6HV4 - chains S and T of the 28 polymer chains in the assembly; structure by X-ray diffraction, 3.00 A resolution.

# Chain S
Name: Proteasome subunit alpha type-6
From: Saccharomyces cerevisiae (strain ATCC 204508 / S288c)
Notes: EC 3.4.25.1
Reference sequence: P40302 (PSA6_YEAST); residues 0-233 here correspond to UniProt positions 1-234 (UniProt number = residue number + 1)
Amino-acid sequence (234 residues; row label = number of the first residue in the row; numbering starts at 0):
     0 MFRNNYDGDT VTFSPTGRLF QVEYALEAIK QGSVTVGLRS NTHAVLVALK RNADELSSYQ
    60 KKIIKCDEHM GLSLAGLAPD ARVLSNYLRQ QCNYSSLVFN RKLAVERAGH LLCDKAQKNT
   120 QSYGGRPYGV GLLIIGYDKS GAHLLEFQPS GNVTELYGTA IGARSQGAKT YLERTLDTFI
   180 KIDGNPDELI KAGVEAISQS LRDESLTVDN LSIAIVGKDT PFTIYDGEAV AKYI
Disordered / not traced: 0-2
Curated features (UniProtKB/Swiss-Prot):
  - modified residue: Ser13 (Phosphoserine)
  - cross-link: Lys190 (Glycyl lysine isopeptide (Lys-Gly) (interchain with G-Cter in ubiquitin))

# Chain T
Name: Probable proteasome subunit alpha type-7
From: Saccharomyces cerevisiae (strain ATCC 204508 / S288c)
Notes: EC 3.4.25.1
Reference sequence: P21242 (PSA7_YEAST); residues -3 to 284 here correspond to UniProt positions 1-288 (UniProt number = residue number + 4)
Amino-acid sequence (288 residues; numbered -3 to 284; the number before each row is that of its first residue; numbers below 1 keep their minus sign (Met-3 is residue -3)):
    -3 MTSIGTGYDL SNSVFSPDGR NFQVEYAVKA VENGTTSIGI KCNDGVVFAV EKLITSKLLV
    57 PQKNVKIQVV DRHIGCVYSG LIPDGRHLVN RGREEAASFK KLYKTPIPIP AFADRLGQYV
   117 QAHTLYNSVR PFGVSTIFGG VDKNGAHLYM LEPSGSYWGY KGAATGKGRQ SAKAELEKLV
   177 DHHPEGLSAR EAVKQAAKII YLAHEDNKEK DFELEISWCS LSETNGLHKF VKGDLLQEAI
   237 DFAQKEINGD DDEDEDDSDN VMSSDDENAP VATNANATTD QEGDIHLE
Disordered / not traced: -3 to 1, 245-284
Curated features (UniProtKB/Swiss-Prot):
  - modified residue: Thr-2 (N-acetylthreonine)

# Interface between chain S and chain T
Residue-residue contacts (63; chain S residue first):
  Asn4(S) - Leu6(T)
  Tyr5(S) - Asp5(T)  hydrogen bond
  Tyr5(S) - Leu6(T)  hydrophobic
  Thr9(S) - Arg126(T)
  Val10(S) - Gln19(T)
  Val10(S) - Asn123(T)
  Val10(S) - Ser124(T)
  Val10(S) - Val125(T)
  Val10(S) - Arg126(T)
  Thr11(S) - Leu6(T)
  Thr11(S) - Gln19(T)
  Phe12(S) - Gln19(T)
  Phe12(S) - Tyr22(T)
  Phe12(S) - Ala23(T)  hydrophobic
  Phe12(S) - Arg126(T)
  Phe12(S) - Pro127(T)
  Phe12(S) - Gly129(T)
  Ser13(S) - Tyr22(T)
  Pro14(S) - Tyr22(T)  hydrophobic
  Pro14(S) - Lys25(T)
  Thr15(S) - Lys25(T)
  Gly16(S) - Tyr22(T)
  Gly16(S) - Lys25(T)
  Gly16(S) - Ala26(T)
  Leu18(S) - Leu77(T)  hydrophobic
  Leu18(S) - Arg126(T)
  His109(S) - Arg82(T)
  Cys112(S) - Arg82(T)
  Asp113(S) - Arg82(T)  salt bridge
  Asp113(S) - Asn86(T)
  Gln116(S) - Pro79(T)
  Gln116(S) - Asp80(T)
  Gln116(S) - His83(T)  hydrogen bond
  Thr119(S) - Arg126(T)  hydrogen bond (backbone-side chain)
  Gln120(S) - His83(T)
  Gln120(S) - His119(T)
  Gln120(S) - Val125(T)
  Gln120(S) - Arg126(T)  hydrogen bond (backbone-backbone)
  Gln120(S) - Phe128(T)
  Ser121(S) - Ser124(T)
  Tyr122(S) - Ser124(T)  hydrogen bond (backbone-backbone)
  Ser149(S) - Pro79(T)
  Gly150(S) - Pro79(T)
  Asn151(S) - Ile78(T)
  Asn151(S) - Pro79(T)
  Thr153(S) - Leu55(T)
  Thr153(S) - Asn60(T)
  Glu154(S) - Val56(T)
  Glu154(S) - Lys59(T)
  Glu154(S) - Asn60(T)  hydrogen bond (backbone-side chain)
  Leu155(S) - Leu54(T)
  Leu155(S) - Leu55(T)
  Leu155(S) - Val56(T)
  Tyr156(S) - Leu54(T)  hydrogen bond (backbone-backbone)
  Tyr156(S) - Leu55(T)
  Tyr156(S) - Val56(T)
  Tyr156(S) - Pro57(T)
  Gly157(S) - Leu54(T)
  Lys168(S) - Leu54(T)
  Leu171(S) - Leu54(T)
  Glu172(S) - Ser52(T)
  Glu172(S) - Lys53(T)
  Leu175(S) - Lys53(T)
Other interface residues (no listed pair), chain S (35 interface residues in all): Arg38, Glu105, Val152, Phe178

# Overview
35 residues of chain S and 30 residues of chain T are in contact; the contacts include 7 hydrogen bonds and 1
salt bridge. Among the polar pairs are Asp113(S)-Arg82(T), Tyr5(S)-Asp5(T) and Gln116(S)-His83(T).
Chain S is Proteasome subunit alpha type-6 and chain T is Probable proteasome subunit alpha type-7, both from
Saccharomyces cerevisiae (strain ATCC 204508 / S288c); the structure, Yeast 20S proteasome with human beta2i
(1-53) in complex with ONX 0914, was determined by X-ray diffraction, deposited together with 6HTB, 6HTC,
6HTD, 6HTP, 6HTR, 6HUB and 30 further entries.
